PDB entry 7UIK | electron microscopy, 7.70 A resolution (low resolution: residue-level contacts below are approximate; hydrogen-bond / salt-bridge calls are withheld) | chains Y and U of the 10 polymer chains in the assembly

Chain Y:
Molecule: 37-nt DNA strand
Source organism: Saccharomyces cerevisiae
Sequence (37 nucleotides; each row starts with the number of its first residue):
     4 CGTACGACGT CAGTCAGTCG GGAGGACTGT CCTCCGG

Chain U:
Molecule: Regulatory protein GAL4
Source organism: Saccharomyces cerevisiae S288C
Reference sequence: P04386 (GAL4_YEAST); residues 1-147 here = UniProt positions 1-147
Sequence (147 residues; numbered 1 to 147; the number before each row is that of its first residue):
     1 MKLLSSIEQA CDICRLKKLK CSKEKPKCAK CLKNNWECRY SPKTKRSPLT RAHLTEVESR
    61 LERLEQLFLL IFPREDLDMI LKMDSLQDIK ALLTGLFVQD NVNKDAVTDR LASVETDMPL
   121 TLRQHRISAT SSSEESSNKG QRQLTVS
Disordered / not traced: 1-7, 97-147
Bound ions: Zn2+ site 1: Cys11, Cys14, Cys21, Cys28; Zn2+ site 2: Cys11, Cys28, Cys31, Cys38
Swiss-Prot annotation at these positions:
  - DNA-binding region: Cys11 to Cys38 (Zn(2)-C6 fungal-type)
  - binding site (Zn(2+)): Cys11, Cys14, Cys21, Cys28, Cys31, Cys38

How chain Y and chain U interact:
Residue-residue contacts (8; chain Y residue first):
  DC22(Y) with Lys17(U)
  DG24(Y) with Lys18(U)
  DG25(Y) with Lys18(U)
  DG32(Y) with Leu49(U); Thr50(U)
  DT33(Y) with Thr50(U); Arg51(U)
  DC34(Y) with Arg51(U)
Also at the interface, not in a pair above, chain Y (7 interface residues in all): DG23

In short:
7 residues of chain Y face 5 of chain U across their interface. Cys11(U), Cys14(U), Cys21(U) and Cys28(U) form
the Zn2+ site 1. Cys11(U), Cys28(U), Cys31(U) and Cys38(U) coordinate Zn2+ site 2. From UniProt: 6
Zn2+-binding residues on chain U.
Chain Y is a 37-nt DNA strand (Saccharomyces cerevisiae) and chain U is Regulatory protein GAL4 (Saccharomyces
cerevisiae S288C); the structure, Mediator-PIC Early (Tail A + Upstream DNA & Activator), was determined by
electron microscopy, deposited together with 7UI9, 7UIC, 7UIF, 7UIG, 7UIL and 7UIO.
